Entry 7U1P (electron microscopy, 3.00 A resolution); this record covers chains A and K of the 11 polymer chains in the assembly.

== Chain A ==
Molecule: Replication factor C subunit 1
Organism: Saccharomyces cerevisiae
Reference sequence: P38630 (RFC1_YEAST); residue numbers follow UniProt; this construct covers 1-861
Sequence (861 residues; row label = number of the first residue in the row):
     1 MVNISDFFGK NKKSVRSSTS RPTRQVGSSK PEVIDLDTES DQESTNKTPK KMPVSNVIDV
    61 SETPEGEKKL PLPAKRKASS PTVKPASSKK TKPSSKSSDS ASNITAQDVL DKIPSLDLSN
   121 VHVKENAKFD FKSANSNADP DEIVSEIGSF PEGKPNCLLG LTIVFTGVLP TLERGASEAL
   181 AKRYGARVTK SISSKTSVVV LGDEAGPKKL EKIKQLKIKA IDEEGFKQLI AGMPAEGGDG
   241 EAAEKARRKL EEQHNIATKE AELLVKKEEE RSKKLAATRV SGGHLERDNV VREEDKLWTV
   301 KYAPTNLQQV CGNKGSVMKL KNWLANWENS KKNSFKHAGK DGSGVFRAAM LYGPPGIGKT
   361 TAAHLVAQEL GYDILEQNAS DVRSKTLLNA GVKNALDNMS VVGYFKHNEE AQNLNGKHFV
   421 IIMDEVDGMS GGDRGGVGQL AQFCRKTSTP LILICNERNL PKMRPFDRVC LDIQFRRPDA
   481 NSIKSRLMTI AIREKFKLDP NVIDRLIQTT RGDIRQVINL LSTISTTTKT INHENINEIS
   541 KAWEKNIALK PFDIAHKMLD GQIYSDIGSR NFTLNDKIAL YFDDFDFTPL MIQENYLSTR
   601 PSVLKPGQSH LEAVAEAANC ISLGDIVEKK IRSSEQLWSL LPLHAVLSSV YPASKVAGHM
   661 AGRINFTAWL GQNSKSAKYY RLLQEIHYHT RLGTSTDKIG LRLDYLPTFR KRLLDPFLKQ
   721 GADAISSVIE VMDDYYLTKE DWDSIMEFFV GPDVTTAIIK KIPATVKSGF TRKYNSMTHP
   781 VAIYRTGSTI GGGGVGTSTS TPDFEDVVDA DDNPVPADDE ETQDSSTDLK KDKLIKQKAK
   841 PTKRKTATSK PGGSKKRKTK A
Not modelled in the structure: 1-148, 238, 278-289, 779-861
UniProt features mapped onto this chain:
  - motif (Nuclear localization signal): Lys830 to Leu834, Lys855 to Lys860
  - binding site (ATP): Thr299, Cys311, Gly353 to Thr361, Asn456
  - modified residue: Thr38 (Phosphothreonine), Ser40 (Phosphoserine), Thr63 (Phosphothreonine)
Bound ions: Mg2+: Thr360 (together with ATP-gamma-S)
Ligand contacts: ATP-gamma-S (AGS; phosphothiophosphoric acid-adenylate ester): Thr299, Tyr302, Ala303, Pro304, Gln309, Val310, Cys311, Pro354, Pro355, Gly356, Ile357, Gly358, Lys359, Thr360, Thr361, Glu425, Asn456, Ile514, Arg515
What the authors report for this chain:
  - binding site for DNA - Template: Asn459, Pro461, Arg464, Gln474, Arg476, Arg477, Pro551, Phe552, Phe587, Phe666, Leu670, Ser674

== Chain K ==
Molecule: DNA - non primer
Sequence (20 nucleotides; each row starts with the number of its first residue):
     1 CTGTATTTAT CTACCCACAA
Not modelled in the structure: 11-20

== Interface between chain A and chain K ==
Contacting residue pairs (14):
  Lys195(A) with DA9(K), hydrogen bond to the phosphate; DT10(K), salt bridge to the phosphate
  Lys245(A) with DT10(K), salt bridge to the phosphate
  Lys249(A) with DA9(K), salt bridge to the phosphate
  Lys314(A) with DT7(K), phosphate contact
  Gly315(A) with DT7(K), hydrogen bond to the phosphate
  Arg476(A) with DA5(K), hydrogen bond to the phosphate; DT6(K), salt bridge to the phosphate
  His556(A) with DC1(K), base contact
  Met660(A) with DC1(K), phosphate contact
  Gly662(A) with DC1(K), phosphate contact
  Arg663(A) with DC1(K), base contact; DT2(K), sugar contact
  Ile664(A) with DC1(K), hydrogen bond to the base
Interface residues without a listed pair, chain A (14 interface residues in all): Lys208, Asn313, Ala661

== Overview ==
Chain A and chain K form an interface of 14 and 7 residues respectively, with 4 hydrogen bonds and 4 salt
bridges. Polar pairs include Ile664(A)-DC1(K), Lys195(A)-DA9(K) and Gly315(A)-DT7(K). Chain A binds
ATP-gamma-S. From the paper: a binding site for DNA - Template at Asn459(A), Pro461(A) and Arg464(A) among
others.
Here chain A is Replication factor C subunit 1 (Saccharomyces cerevisiae) and chain K is DNA - non primer.
Entry 7U1P (RFC:PCNA bound to DNA with a ssDNA gap of five nucleotides) was determined by electron microscopy
together with 7U19 and 7U1A from the same study.
